1CXP - chains C and D of the 4 polymer chains in the assembly; structure by X-ray diffraction, 1.80 A resolution.

Chain C (and D):
Name: Myeloperoxidase
Organism: Homo sapiens
Notes: EC 1.11.1.7; fragment: heavy chain; chain D of this document is another copy of the same molecule, construct and numbering; everything in this record applies to it too
Reference sequence: P05164 (PERM_HUMAN); residues 113-578 here correspond to UniProt positions 279-744 (UniProt number = residue number + 166)
Sequence (466 residues; numbered 113 to 578; the number before each row is that of its first residue):
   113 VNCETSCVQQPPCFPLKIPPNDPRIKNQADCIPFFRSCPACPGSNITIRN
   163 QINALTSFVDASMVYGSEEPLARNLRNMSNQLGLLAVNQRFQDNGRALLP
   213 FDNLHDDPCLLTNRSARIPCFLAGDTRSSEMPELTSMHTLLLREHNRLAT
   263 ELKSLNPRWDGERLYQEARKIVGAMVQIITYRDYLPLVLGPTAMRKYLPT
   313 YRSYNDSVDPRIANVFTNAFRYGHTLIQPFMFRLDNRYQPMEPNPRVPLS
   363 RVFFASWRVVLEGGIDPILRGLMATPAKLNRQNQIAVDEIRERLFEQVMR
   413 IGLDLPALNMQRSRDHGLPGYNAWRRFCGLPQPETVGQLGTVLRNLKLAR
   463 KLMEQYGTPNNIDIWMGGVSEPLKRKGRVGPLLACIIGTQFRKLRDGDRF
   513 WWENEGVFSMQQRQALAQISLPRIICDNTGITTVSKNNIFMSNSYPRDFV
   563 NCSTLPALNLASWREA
Construct notes: modified residue (150)
Modified positions: Cys150 (s-hydroxycysteine; CSO)
Disulfides: Cys115-Cys125, Cys119-Cys143, Cys221-Cys232, Cys440-Cys497, Cys538-Cys564
Covalently attached groups: N-acetylglucosamine (NAG) linked to Asn189, Asn225; heme (HEM) linked to Glu242, Met243; glycan linked to Asn317
Ion coordination: Ca2+: Thr168, Phe170, Asp172, Ser174 (shared with 1 residue of chain A); heme Fe near His336 (its only coordinating residue here)
Residues lining bound ligands: heme (HEM): Arg239, Tyr296, Thr329, Phe332, Arg333, Tyr334, Gly335, His336, Ile339, Phe365, Leu406, Phe407, Leu417, Leu420, Asn421, Arg424
UniProt features mapped onto this chain:
  - binding site (Ca(2+)): Thr168, Phe170, Asp172, Ser174
  - binding site (heme b): Glu242, Met243, His336
  - site: Arg239 (Transition state stabilizer)
  - modified residue: Cys150 (Cysteine sulfenic acid (-SOH))
  - glycosylation (N-linked (GlcNAc...) asparagine): Asn157, Asn189, Asn225, Asn317, Asn563

Chain C / chain D interface:
Disulfides between the chains: Cys153(C)-Cys153(D)
Residue-residue contacts (9):
  Ala152(C) - Ile158(D)
  Ala152(C) - Thr159(D)
  Cys153(C) - Cys153(D)  disulfide
  Ile158(C) - Ile164(D)  hydrophobic
  Thr159(C) - Ala152(D)
  Ile160(C) - Arg323(D)
  Ser319(C) - Arg438(D)  hydrogen bond
  Arg323(C) - Ile160(D)
  Arg438(C) - Ser319(D)  hydrogen bond
Also at the interface, not in a pair above, chain C (10 interface residues in all): Ser156, Ile164
Also at the interface, not in a pair above, chain D (10 interface residues in all): Ser156

In short:
Chain C and chain D each contribute 10 residues to their interface, with 1 disulfide bond and 2 hydrogen
bonds. The hydrogen-bonded pair is Ser319(C)-Arg438(D). Heme is covalently linked to Glu242(C).
N-acetylglucosamine is covalently linked to Asn189(C) and Asn225(C).
Chain C and chain D are both Myeloperoxidase (Homo sapiens); the structure, Cryogenic crystal structure of
human myeloperoxidase isoform C, was determined by X-ray diffraction, deposited together with 1D2V.
